PDB entry 5W6D | X-ray diffraction, 3.20 A resolution | chains D and E of the 6 polymer chains in the assembly

Chain D:
Name: 35022 FAB heavy chain
Organism: Homo sapiens
Notes: antibody fragment or engineered binder
Sequence (240 residues; each row starts with the number of its first residue; a row labelled like 72A-72H holds insertion residues (72A, then the next letters in order)):
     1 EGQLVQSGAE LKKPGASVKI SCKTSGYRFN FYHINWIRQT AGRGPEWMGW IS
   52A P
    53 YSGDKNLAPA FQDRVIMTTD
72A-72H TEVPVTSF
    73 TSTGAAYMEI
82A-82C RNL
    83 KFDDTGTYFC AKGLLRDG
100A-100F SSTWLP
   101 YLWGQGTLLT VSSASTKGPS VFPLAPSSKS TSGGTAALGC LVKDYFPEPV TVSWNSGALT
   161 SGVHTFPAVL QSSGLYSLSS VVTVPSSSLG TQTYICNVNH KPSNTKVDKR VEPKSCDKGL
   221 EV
Unresolved in the structure: 127-132, 212-222
Disulfides: Cys22-Cys92, Cys140-Cys196

Chain E:
Name: 35022 FAB light chain
Organism: Homo sapiens
Notes: antibody fragment or engineered binder
Sequence (216 residues; numbered 1 to 216; the number before each row is that of its first residue):
     1 QSVLTQSASV SGSLGQSVTI SCTGPNSVCC SHKSISWYQW PPGRAPTLII YEDNERAPGI
    61 SPRFSGYKSY WSAYLTISDL RPEDETTYYC CSYTHNSGCV FGTGTKVSVL GQSKANPSVT
   121 LFPPSSEELQ ANKATLVCLI SDFYPGAVTV AWKADSSPVK AGVETTTPSK QSNNKYAASS
   181 YLSLTPEQWK SHRSYSCQVT HEGSTVEKTV APTECS
Unresolved in the structure: 1, 215-216
Disulfides: Cys22-Cys90, Cys91-Cys99, Cys138-Cys197

How chain D and chain E interact:
Pairs across the interface (56):
  Ile37(D) - Phe101(E)  hydrophobic
  Gln39(D) - Trp40(E)  hydrogen bond
  Pro45(D) - Trp40(E)  hydrophobic
  Pro45(D) - Tyr89(E)  hydrophobic
  Pro45(D) - Phe101(E)
  Trp47(D) - Gly98(E)
  Trp47(D) - Cys99(E)
  Trp47(D) - Phe101(E)  hydrophobic
  Asn58(D) - Asn96(E)  hydrogen bond (side chain-backbone)
  Asn58(D) - Ser97(E)
  Asn58(D) - Gly98(E)
  Leu96(D) - Leu48(E)  hydrophobic
  Leu96(D) - Tyr51(E)  hydrophobic
  Ser100A(D) - Glu52(E)
  Ser100A(D) - His95(E)
  Ser100B(D) - Tyr51(E)
  Ser100B(D) - Glu52(E)  hydrogen bond
  Ser100B(D) - Tyr93(E)
  Trp100D(D) - Tyr93(E)  hydrophobic
  Trp100D(D) - Thr94(E)  hydrogen bond (side chain-backbone)
  Trp100D(D) - His95(E)  hydrogen bond (side chain-backbone)
  Trp100D(D) - Ser97(E)
  Trp100D(D) - Gly98(E)
  Trp100D(D) - Cys99(E)
  Leu100E(D) - Tyr38(E)
  Leu100E(D) - Tyr51(E)  hydrophobic
  Leu100E(D) - Tyr93(E)
  Pro100F(D) - Tyr38(E)  hydrogen bond (backbone-side chain)
  Tyr101(D) - Leu48(E)  hydrophobic
  Trp103(D) - Pro46(E)  hydrophobic
  Gly104(D) - Ala45(E)
  Phe122(D) - Ser125(E)
  Leu124(D) - Phe122(E)  hydrophobic
  Ala125(D) - Phe122(E)
  Leu141(D) - Val137(E)  hydrophobic
  Leu141(D) - Tyr181(E)  hydrophobic
  Lys143(D) - Thr135(E)
  His164(D) - Ser141(E)
  His164(D) - Gln171(E)
  Phe166(D) - Leu139(E)  hydrophobic
  Phe166(D) - Ile140(E)
  Phe166(D) - Ser141(E)
  Phe166(D) - Ala178(E)
  Pro167(D) - Ser169(E)
  Pro167(D) - Ser179(E)
  Ala168(D) - Thr166(E)
  Val169(D) - Thr166(E)
  Val169(D) - Tyr181(E)  hydrophobic
  Leu170(D) - Glu164(E)
  Gln171(D) - Glu164(E)
  Ser172(D) - Glu164(E)  hydrogen bond
  Ser177(D) - Tyr181(E)
  Leu178(D) - Tyr181(E)
  Ser179(D) - Val137(E)
  Ser179(D) - Leu139(E)
  Ser179(D) - Tyr181(E)  hydrogen bond
Also at the interface, not in a pair above, chain D (34 interface residues in all): Glu46, Trp50, Phe91, Pro123
Also at the interface, not in a pair above, chain E (36 interface residues in all): Ser36, Arg44, Pro58, Glu128, Ala177, Ser183

Summary:
The interface between chain D and chain E involves 34 residues on one side and 36 on the other, with 8
hydrogen bonds. Polar contacts include Gln39(D)-Trp40(E), Asn58(D)-Asn96(E) and Pro100F(D)-Tyr38(E).
Chain D is 35022 FAB heavy chain and chain E is 35022 FAB light chain, both from Homo sapiens; the structure,
Crystal structure of BG505-SOSIP.v4.1-GT1-N137A in complex with Fabs 35022 and 9H/109L, was determined by
X-ray diffraction.
